Entry 6GYL (electron microscopy, 4.80 A resolution (low resolution: residue-level contacts below are approximate; hydrogen-bond / salt-bridge calls are withheld)); this record covers chains C and K of the 22 polymer chains in the assembly.

# Chain C
Name: DNA-directed RNA polymerase II subunit RPB3
From: Saccharomyces cerevisiae (strain ATCC 204508 / S288c)
UniProt: P16370 (RPB3_YEAST); residue numbers follow UniProt; this construct covers 1-318
Chain sequence (318 residues; row label = number of the first residue in the row):
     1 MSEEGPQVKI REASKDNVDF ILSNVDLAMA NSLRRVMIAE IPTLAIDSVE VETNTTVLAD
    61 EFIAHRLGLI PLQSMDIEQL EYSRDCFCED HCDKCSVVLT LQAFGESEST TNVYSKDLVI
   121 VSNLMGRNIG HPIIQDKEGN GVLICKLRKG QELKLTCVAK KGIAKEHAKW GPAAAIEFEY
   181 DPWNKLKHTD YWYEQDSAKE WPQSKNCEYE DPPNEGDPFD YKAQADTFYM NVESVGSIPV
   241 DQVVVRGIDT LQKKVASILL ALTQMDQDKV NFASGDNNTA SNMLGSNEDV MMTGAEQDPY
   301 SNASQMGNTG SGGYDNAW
Not modelled in the structure: 1-3, 266-318
UniProt features mapped onto this chain:
  - binding site (Zn(2+)): C86, C88, C92, C95
  - modified residue: S2 (N-acetylserine)
Ion coordination: Zn2+: C86, C88, C92, C95

# Chain K
Name: DNA-directed RNA polymerase II subunit RPB11
From: Saccharomyces cerevisiae (strain ATCC 204508 / S288c)
UniProt: P38902 (RPB11_YEAST); numbering as in UniProt (aligned over 1-120)
Chain sequence (120 residues; row label = number of the first residue in the row):
     1 MNAPDRFELF LLGEGESKLK IDPDTKAPNA VVITFEKEDH TLGNLIRAEL LNDRKVLFAA
    61 YKVEHPFFAR FKLRIQTTEG YDPKDALKNA CNSIINKLGA LKTNFETEWN LQTLAADDAF
Not modelled in the structure: 113-120

# Chain C / chain K interface
Residue-residue contacts (59; chain C residue first):
  P6(C) - K97(K)
  P6(C) - L101(K)
  Q7(C) - N104(K)
  V8(C) - L101(K)
  V8(C) - N104(K)
  V8(C) - F105(K)
  V8(C) - E108(K)
  I10(C) - W109(K)
  L22(C) - L101(K)
  D26(C) - N52(K)
  A28(C) - N44(K)
  A28(C) - L45(K)
  A28(C) - A48(K)
  M29(C) - L45(K)
  M29(C) - K97(K)
  S32(C) - T41(K)
  S32(C) - L45(K)
  R35(C) - D39(K)
  R35(C) - T41(K)
  R84(C) - F10(K)
  R84(C) - L11(K)
  I163(C) - F10(K)
  K165(C) - R6(K)
  K165(C) - F10(K)
  E166(C) - R6(K)
  E166(C) - F7(K)
  E166(C) - F10(K)
  V240(C) - W109(K)
  D241(C) - F105(K)
  D241(C) - W109(K)
  V244(C) - F105(K)
  V245(C) - E106(K)
  I248(C) - L98(K)
  I248(C) - L101(K)
  D249(C) - K102(K)
  L251(C) - L45(K)
  L251(C) - L98(K)
  Q252(C) - I95(K)
  Q252(C) - L98(K)
  K254(C) - T41(K)
  V255(C) - C91(K)
  V255(C) - I94(K)
  A256(C) - I95(K)
  I258(C) - K18(K)
  I258(C) - L19(K)
  I258(C) - F35(K)
  I258(C) - L42(K)
  L259(C) - K88(K)
  L259(C) - N92(K)
  A261(C) - K18(K)
  A261(C) - L19(K)
  L262(C) - L19(K)
  L262(C) - I21(K)
  L262(C) - K84(K)
  L262(C) - L87(K)
  L262(C) - K88(K)
  T263(C) - K88(K)
  M265(C) - L19(K)
  M265(C) - K84(K)
Also at the interface, not in a pair above, chain C (34 interface residues in all): L33, V36, E40
Also at the interface, not in a pair above, chain K (36 interface residues in all): L9, E38, I46, E49, Q112

# Overview
The interface between chain C and chain K involves 34 residues on one side and 36 on the other. The Zn2+ site
is built by C86(C), C88(C), C92(C) and C95(C). From UniProt: 4 Zn2+-binding residues on chain C.
Chain C is DNA-directed RNA polymerase II subunit RPB3 and chain K is DNA-directed RNA polymerase II subunit
RPB11, both from Saccharomyces cerevisiae (strain ATCC 204508 / S288c); the structure, Structure of a yeast
closed complex with distorted DNA (core CCdist), was determined by electron microscopy (same publication as
6GYK and 6GYM).
